Entry 1A95 (X-ray diffraction, 2.00 A resolution); this record covers chains A and D of the 4 polymer chains in the assembly.

Chain A (and D):
Protein: Xanthine-guanine phosphoribosyltransferase
From: Escherichia coli
Notes: EC 2.4.2.22; chain D of this document is another copy of the same molecule, construct and numbering; everything in this record applies to it too
Reference sequence: P0A9M5 (XGPT_ECOLI); residue numbers follow UniProt; this construct covers 1-152
Sequence (152 residues; each row starts with the number of its first residue):
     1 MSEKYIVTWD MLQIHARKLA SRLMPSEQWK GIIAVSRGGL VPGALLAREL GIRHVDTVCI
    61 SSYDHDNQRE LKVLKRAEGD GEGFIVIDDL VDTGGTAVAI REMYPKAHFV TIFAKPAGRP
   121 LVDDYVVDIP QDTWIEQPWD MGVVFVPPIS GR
Not modelled in the structure: 1-2, 64-66, 151-152 (chain D: 1, 64-68, 152)
Swiss-Prot annotation at these positions:
  - binding site (5-phospho-alpha-D-ribose 1-diphosphate): Arg37, Gly38, Arg69, Asp88 to Thr96
  - binding site (GMP): Arg69, Asp92 to Thr96, Trp134, Ile135
  - binding site (Mg(2+)): Asp89
  - binding site (guanine): Asp92, Ile135
  - binding site (xanthine): Asp92, Ile135
  - mutagenesis: Cys59 (C59A: No effect on catalytic activity; increased stability), His65 to Glu70 (No effect on affinity for xanthine and guanine substrates. However, the catalytic activity is highly reduced (200-fold when guanine is used as substrate) and the inhibition by GMP is also affected)

Chain A / chain D interface:
Contacting residue pairs (19):
  Glu136(A) with Phe145(D)
  Asp140(A) with Phe145(D); Val146(D), hydrogen bond (backbone-backbone)
  Met141(A) with Val143(D), hydrophobic; Val144(D)
  Gly142(A) with Gly142(D); Val143(D); Val144(D), hydrogen bond (backbone-backbone); Val146(D)
  Val143(A) with Met141(D), hydrophobic; Gly142(D); Val143(D), hydrophobic
  Val144(A) with Met141(D); Gly142(D), hydrogen bond (backbone-backbone); Val144(D), hydrophobic
  Phe145(A) with Glu136(D); Asp140(D)
  Val146(A) with Asp140(D), hydrogen bond (backbone-backbone); Gly142(D)
Interface residues without a listed pair, chain A (10 interface residues in all): Thr8, Asp10
Interface residues without a listed pair, chain D (9 interface residues in all): Asp10

In short:
The interface between chain A and chain D involves 10 residues on one side and 9 on the other, with 4 hydrogen
bonds. Backbone hydrogen bonds pair Asp140(A)-Val146(D) and Gly142(A)-Val144(D).
Both chains are Xanthine-guanine phosphoribosyltransferase (Escherichia coli). Entry 1A95 (Xprtase from E.
coli complexed with mg:cprpp and guanine) was determined by X-ray diffraction, deposited together with 1A96,
1A97 and 1A98.
